8JYQ - chains B and C of the 3 polymer chains in the assembly; structure by X-ray diffraction, 1.75 A resolution.

== Chain B ==
Molecule: H2CasMab-1 VL, SARAH(S37C)
Organism: Mus musculus
Chain sequence (170 residues; row label = number of the first residue in the row; a row labelled like 30A-30D holds insertion residues (30A, then the next letters in order); numbers below 1 keep their minus sign (Gly-1 is residue -1)):
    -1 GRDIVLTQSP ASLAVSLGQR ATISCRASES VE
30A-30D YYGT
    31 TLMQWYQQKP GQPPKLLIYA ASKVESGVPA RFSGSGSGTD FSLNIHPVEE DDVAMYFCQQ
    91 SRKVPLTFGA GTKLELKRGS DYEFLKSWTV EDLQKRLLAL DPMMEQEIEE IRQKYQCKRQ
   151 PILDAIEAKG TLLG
Disordered / not traced: -1, 108-117, 160-164
Cystine bridges: Cys23-Cys88

== Chain C ==
Molecule: H2CasMab-1 epitope peptide
Chain sequence (8 residues; each row starts with the number of its first residue):
   611 MPIWKFPD
Reported in the primary citation:
  - conformationally variable residues: Pro612 to Asp618

== How chain B and chain C interact ==
Pairs across the interface (8; chain B residue first):
  Tyr30A(B) with Ile613(C), hydrophobic; Pro617(C), hydrophobic; Asp618(C), hydrogen bond (side chain-backbone)
  Leu32(B) with Pro617(C), hydrophobic
  Ser91(B) with Pro617(C)
  Arg92(B) with Pro617(C)
  Val94(B) with Phe616(C), hydrophobic
  Leu96(B) with Phe616(C), hydrophobic
Interface residues without a listed pair, chain B (7 interface residues in all): Tyr30B

== In short ==
The interface between chain B and chain C involves 7 residues on one side and 4 on the other, with 1 hydrogen
bond. The hydrogen-bonded pair is Tyr30A(B)-Asp618(C). From the paper: conformational variability at
Pro612(C).
Chain B is H2CasMab-1 VL, SARAH(S37C) (Mus musculus) and chain C is H2CasMab-1 epitope peptide; the structure,
Crystal structure of cancer-specific anti-HER2 antibody H2Mab-214 in complex with epitope peptide, was
determined by X-ray diffraction.
